PDB entry 2QHT | X-ray diffraction, 1.50 A resolution | chain A

Chain A:
Name: Lipoyltransferase
Source organism: Thermus thermophilus
Notes: EC 2.3.1.-
UniProtKB: Q5SLQ3 (LIPB_THET8); numbering as in UniProt (aligned over 1-210)
Chain sequence (210 residues; row label = number of the first residue in the row):
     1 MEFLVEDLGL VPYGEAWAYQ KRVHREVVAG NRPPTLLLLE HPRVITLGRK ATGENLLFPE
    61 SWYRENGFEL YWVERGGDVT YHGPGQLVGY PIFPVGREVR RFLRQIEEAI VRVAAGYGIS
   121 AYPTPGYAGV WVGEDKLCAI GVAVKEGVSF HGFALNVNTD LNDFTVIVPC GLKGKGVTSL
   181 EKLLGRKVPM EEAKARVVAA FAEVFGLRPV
UniProt features mapped onto this chain:
  - active site: Cys170 (Acyl-thioester intermediate)
  - binding site (substrate): Arg75 to His82, Ala139 to Gly141, Gly152 to Ala154
  - site: Lys136 (Lowers pKa of active site Cys)

In short:
UniProt lists active-site residue Cys170 and 14 substrate-binding residues.
Chain A is Lipoyltransferase (Thermus thermophilus); the structure, Structural Basis of Octanoic Acid
Recognition by Lipoate-Protein Ligase B, was determined by X-ray diffraction, deposited together with 2QHS,
2QHU and 2QHV.
